Entry 6FDJ (X-ray diffraction, 2.31 A resolution); this record covers chains B and C of the 3 polymer chains in the assembly.

Chain B (and C):
Molecule: Two-domain laccase
Organism: Streptomyces griseoflavus
Notes: EC 1.10.3.2; chain C of this document is another copy of the same molecule, construct and numbering; everything in this record applies to it too
UniProtKB: A0A0M4FJ81 (A0A0M4FJ81_9ACTN); numbering as in UniProt (aligned over 1-322)
Sequence (322 residues; row label = number of the first residue in the row):
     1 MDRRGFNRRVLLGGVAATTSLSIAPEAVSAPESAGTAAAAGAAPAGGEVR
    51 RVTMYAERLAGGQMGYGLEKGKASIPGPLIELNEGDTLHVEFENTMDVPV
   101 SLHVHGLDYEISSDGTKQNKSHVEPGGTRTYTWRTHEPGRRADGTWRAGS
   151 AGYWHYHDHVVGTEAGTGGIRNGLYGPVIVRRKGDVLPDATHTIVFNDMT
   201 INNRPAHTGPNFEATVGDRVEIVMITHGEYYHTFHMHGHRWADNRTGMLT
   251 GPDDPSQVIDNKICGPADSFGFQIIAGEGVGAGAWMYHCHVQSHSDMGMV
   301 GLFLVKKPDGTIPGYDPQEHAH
Not modelled in the structure: 1-39, 318-322 (chain C: 1-40, 316-322)
Construct notes: engineered mutation A165 (His in A0A0M4FJ81)
Metal / ion sites: Cu ion site 1: H103 (shared with H235(C), H237(C) of chain C); Cu ion site 2: H105, H157 (together with oxygen molecule) (shared with H290(C) of chain C); Cu ion site 3: H159 (together with oxygen molecule) (shared with H237(C), H288(C) of chain C); Cu ion site 4: H232, H294; Cu ion site 5: H235 (shared with 1 residue of chain A); Cu ion site 6: H237, H288 (together with oxygen molecule) (shared with 1 residue of chain A); Cu ion site 7: H290 (together with oxygen molecule) (shared with 2 residues of chain A)
Ligand contacts:
  - oxygen molecule (OXY), molecule 1: H103, H105, H157, H159
  - oxygen molecule (OXY), molecule 2: H235, H237, H288, H290
What the authors report for this chain:
  - mutagenesis - I170A, I170F: decreased catalytic activity

How chain B and chain C interact:
Pairs across the interface (76):
  H103(B) - H235(C)
  H103(B) - H237(C)  hydrogen bond
  H105(B) - H235(C)  hydrogen bond
  H105(B) - D260(C)  salt bridge
  H105(B) - H290(C)  hydrogen bond
  G106(B) - R240(C)  hydrogen bond (backbone-side chain)
  G106(B) - D260(C)  hydrogen bond (backbone-side chain)
  D108(B) - R240(C)  salt bridge
  D108(B) - G279(C)
  D108(B) - V280(C)
  Y109(B) - H237(C)
  Y109(B) - G238(C)  hydrogen bond (side chain-backbone)
  Y109(B) - V280(C)
  Y109(B) - W285(C)
  E110(B) - V280(C)
  E110(B) - W285(C)
  I111(B) - A282(C)
  I111(B) - G283(C)
  I111(B) - A284(C)
  I111(B) - W285(C)
  I111(B) - P313(C)
  D114(B) - H237(C)  salt bridge
  T116(B) - H237(C)
  T116(B) - M286(C)
  Q118(B) - A284(C)
  Q118(B) - L302(C)
  Q118(B) - Y315(C)
  N119(B) - A284(C)
  R140(B) - T250(C)
  R141(B) - I275(C)
  R141(B) - E278(C)  salt bridge
  D143(B) - R219(C)  salt bridge
  T145(B) - V186(C)
  T145(B) - R219(C)  hydrogen bond
  W146(B) - L249(C)
  W146(B) - G251(C)
  W146(B) - P252(C)
  R147(B) - E278(C)  salt bridge
  R147(B) - G279(C)
  A148(B) - L249(C)  hydrophobic
  A148(B) - V258(C)  hydrophobic
  W154(B) - V258(C)
  W154(B) - I259(C)  hydrophobic
  W154(B) - D260(C)
  H157(B) - H290(C)  hydrogen bond
  H159(B) - H237(C)
  T163(B) - D296(C)  hydrogen bond
  A165(B) - Q292(C)  hydrogen bond (backbone-side chain)
  A165(B) - S295(C)
  A165(B) - D296(C)
  T167(B) - Q292(C)  hydrogen bond
  T167(B) - D296(C)  hydrogen bond
  I170(B) - Q292(C)
  G228(B) - V291(C)
  G228(B) - Q292(C)  hydrogen bond (backbone-backbone)
  E229(B) - Y231(C)  hydrogen bond (backbone-side chain)
  E229(B) - V291(C)
  E229(B) - Q292(C)  hydrogen bond (side chain-backbone)
  E229(B) - S293(C)  hydrogen bond
  Y230(B) - Y231(C)  hydrogen bond (backbone-side chain)
  Y231(B) - Y231(C)  hydrogen bond (backbone-side chain)
  D243(B) - Q257(C)
  N244(B) - Q257(C)
  R245(B) - Q257(C)
  D254(B) - P255(C)
  I263(B) - I263(C)  hydrophobic
  G265(B) - T233(C)
  P266(B) - Y231(C)
  P266(B) - T233(C)  hydrogen bond (backbone-side chain)
  P266(B) - N261(C)  hydrogen bond (backbone-side chain)
  P266(B) - H290(C)
  P266(B) - V291(C)  hydrophobic
  A267(B) - N261(C)
  A267(B) - H290(C)
  D268(B) - N261(C)  hydrogen bond
  D268(B) - I263(C)
Other interface residues (no listed pair), chain B (45 interface residues in all): L107, H136, G149, G166, P255, S256, C264
Other interface residues (no listed pair), chain C (39 interface residues in all): K262, H288

Overview:
45 residues of chain B face 39 of chain C across their interface; the contacts include 21 hydrogen bonds and 6
salt bridges. Polar pairs include H105(B)-D260(C), D108(B)-R240(C) and D114(B)-H237(C). Ligands of chain B:
oxygen molecule. H237(B) and H288(B) coordinate Cu ion site 6. The paper reports that I170A and I170F of chain
B reduce catalytic activity.
Both chains are Two-domain laccase (Streptomyces griseoflavus). Entry 6FDJ (Crystal Structure of Two-Domain
Laccase mutant H165A from Streptomyces griseoflavus with high copper ions occupancy) was determined by X-ray
diffraction, deposited together with 6RH9, 6RHQ, 6S0O, 6FC7 and 5MKM.
